Entry 7T6T (electron microscopy, 3.20 A resolution); this record covers chains A and R of the 5 polymer chains in the assembly.

Chain A:
Protein: Guanine nucleotide-binding protein G(i) subunit alpha-1
Organism: Homo sapiens
Reference sequence: P63096 (GNAI1_HUMAN); residues 2-354 here = UniProt positions 2-354
Chain sequence (353 residues; row label = number of the first residue in the row):
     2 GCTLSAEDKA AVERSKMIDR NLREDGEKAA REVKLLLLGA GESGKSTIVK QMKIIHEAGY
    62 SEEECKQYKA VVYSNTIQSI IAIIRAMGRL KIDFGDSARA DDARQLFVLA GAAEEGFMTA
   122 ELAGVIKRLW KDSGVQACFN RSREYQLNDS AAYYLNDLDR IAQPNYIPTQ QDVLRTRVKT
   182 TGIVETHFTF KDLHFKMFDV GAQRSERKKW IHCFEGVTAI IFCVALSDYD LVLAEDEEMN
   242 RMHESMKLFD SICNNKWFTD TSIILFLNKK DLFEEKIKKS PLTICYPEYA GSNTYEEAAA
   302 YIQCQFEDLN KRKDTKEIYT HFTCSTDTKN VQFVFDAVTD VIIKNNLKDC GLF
Disordered / not traced: 2-4, 56-181, 234-240
Differences from the reference sequence: conflict Ala203 (Gly in P63096), Ser326 (Ala in P63096)
Curated features (UniProtKB/Swiss-Prot):
  - region: Lys35 to Thr48 (G1 motif), Asp173 to Thr181 (G2 motif), Phe196 to Gly202, Gln204, Arg205 (G3 motif), Ile265 to Asp272 (G4 motif), Thr324, Cys325, Thr327 to Thr329 (G5 motif)
  - binding site (GTP): Glu43 to Thr48, Ser151, Leu175 to Thr181, Asp200 to Gly202, Gln204, Asn269 to Asp272
  - binding site (Mg(2+)): Ser47, Thr181
  - modified residue: Arg178 (ADP-ribosylarginine), Gln204 (Deamidated glutamine), Cys351 (ADP-ribosylcysteine)
  - lipidation: Gly2 (N-myristoyl glycine), Cys3 (S-palmitoyl cysteine)
  - natural variant: Gly40 (G40C: In NEDHISB; G40R: In NEDHISB), Gly45 (G45D: In NEDHISB), Thr48 (T48I: In NEDHISB; T48K: In NEDHISB), Gln52 (Q52P: In NEDHISB), Ser75 (deletion: In NEDHISB; uncertain significance), Gln172 (deletion: In NEDHISB), Asp173 (D173V: In NEDHISB), Glu186 to Phe189 (deletion: In NEDHISB; uncertain significance), Cys224 (C224Y: In NEDHISB), Lys270 (K270N: In NEDHISB; K270R: In NEDHISB), Asp272 (D272G: In NEDHISB), Val332 (V332E: In NEDHISB; uncertain significance)
  - mutagenesis: Gly42 (G42R: Abolishes switch to an activated conformation and dissociation from beta and gamma subunits upon GTP binding. Abolishes interaction with RGS family members), Glu116 (E116L: Enhances interaction (inactive GDP-bound) with RGS14), Gln147 (Q147L: Enhances interaction (inactive GDP-bound) with RGS14), Glu245 (E245L: Enhances interaction (inactive GDP-bound) with RGS14)

Chain R:
Protein: fMet-Leu-Phe receptor
Organism: Homo sapiens
Reference sequence: P21462 (FPR1_HUMAN); residues 1-333 here = UniProt positions 1-333
Chain sequence (354 residues; row label = number of the first residue in the row; numbers below 1 keep their minus sign (Asp-20 is residue -20)):
   -20 DYKDDDDVDG SAENLYFQGA SMETNSSLPT NISGGTPAVS AGYLFLDIIT YLVFAVTFVL
    40 GVLGNGLVIW VAGFRMTHTV TTISYLNLAV ADFCFTSTLP FFMVRKAMGG HWPFGWFLCK
   100 FVFTIVDINL FGSVFLIALI ALDRCVCVLH PVWTQNHRTV SLAKKVIIGP WVMALLLTLP
   160 VIIRVTTVPG KTGTVACTFN FSPWTNDPKE RINVAVAMLT VRGIIRFIIG FSAPMSIVAV
   220 SYGLIATKIH KQGLIKSSRP LRVLSFVAAA FFLCWSPYQV VALIATVRIR ELLQGMYKEI
   280 GIAVDVTSAL AFFNSCLNPM LYVFMGQDFR ERLIHALPAS LERALTEDST QTSD
Disordered / not traced: -20 to 20, 317-333
Differences from the reference sequence: expression tag (-20 to 0)
Curated features (UniProtKB/Swiss-Prot):
  - modified residue: Ser328 (Phosphoserine), Thr329 (Phosphothreonine), Thr331 (Phosphothreonine), Ser332 (Phosphoserine)
  - glycosylation (N-linked (GlcNAc...) asparagine): Asn4, Asn10
Cystine bridges: Cys98-Cys176
From the paper describing this entry:
  - contacts within the chain: Tyr64-Arg123 (hydrogen bond), Arg123-Tyr221 (hydrogen bond)
  - binding site for Synthetic peptide: Phe81, Val105, Asp106, Leu109, Phe110, Val113, Arg201, Arg205, Trp254, Tyr257, Phe291
  - mutagenesis - R84D, F102H, D106A, R201A, R205A, Y257F: decreased signaling in response to fMLF
  - specificity-determining residues: Arg84, Phe102, Tyr257

Interface between chain A and chain R:
Pairs across the interface (39; chain A residue first):
  Glu28(A) - Ser140(R)  hydrogen bond
  Ala31(A) - Gln134(R)  hydrogen bond (backbone-side chain)
  Arg32(A) - Gln134(R)  hydrogen bond (backbone-side chain)
  Arg32(A) - Asn135(R)  hydrogen bond (side chain-backbone)
  Glu33(A) - Gln134(R)
  Val34(A) - Gln134(R)
  Lys192(A) - Val131(R)
  Asp193(A) - Val131(R)
  Asp193(A) - Asn135(R)  hydrogen bond (backbone-side chain)
  Leu194(A) - Gln134(R)
  Leu194(A) - Asn135(R)
  Asp315(A) - Lys235(R)
  Phe336(A) - Val131(R)  hydrophobic
  Ile343(A) - Pro130(R)
  Ile344(A) - Val127(R)
  Ile344(A) - Pro130(R)  hydrophobic
  Ile344(A) - Lys227(R)
  Ile344(A) - Leu233(R)  hydrophobic
  Lys345(A) - Leu233(R)
  Asn347(A) - Cys126(R)  hydrogen bond (side chain-backbone)
  Asn347(A) - Thr133(R)
  Leu348(A) - Val127(R)  hydrophobic
  Leu348(A) - Leu233(R)  hydrophobic
  Leu348(A) - Ile234(R)  hydrophobic
  Asp350(A) - Thr60(R)  hydrogen bond
  Asp350(A) - Arg137(R)  salt bridge
  Cys351(A) - Tyr64(R)  hydrogen bond (backbone-side chain)
  Cys351(A) - Arg123(R)  hydrogen bond (backbone-side chain)
  Cys351(A) - Cys126(R)  hydrophobic
  Gly352(A) - Arg238(R)  hydrogen bond (backbone-side chain)
  Leu353(A) - Arg123(R)
  Leu353(A) - Ile224(R)  hydrophobic
  Leu353(A) - Arg238(R)  hydrogen bond (backbone-side chain)
  Leu353(A) - Pro239(R)
  Leu353(A) - Val242(R)  hydrophobic
  Leu353(A) - Leu243(R)  hydrophobic
  Phe354(A) - Lys235(R)
  Phe354(A) - Arg238(R)
  Phe354(A) - Pro239(R)  hydrophobic
Interface residues without a listed pair, chain A (22 interface residues in all): Thr340, Lys349
Interface residues without a listed pair, chain R (27 interface residues in all): Thr58, His136, Thr138, Ile228, Met304, Asp307
The authors on this interface:
  - residue pairs: Ile344(A)-Leu233(R) (hydrophobic contact), Arg123(R)-Cys351(A) (hydrogen bond)
  - interface residues, chain A: Leu194(A), Phe336(A), Ile343(A), Ile344(A), Leu348(A), Leu353(A), Phe354(A)
  - interface residues, chain R: Pro130(R), Val131(R), Gln134(R), Asn135(R), Thr138(R), Leu233(R)

In short:
Chain A and chain R form an interface of 22 and 27 residues respectively, with 11 hydrogen bonds and 1 salt
bridge. Polar pairs include Asp350(A)-Arg137(R), Glu28(A)-Ser140(R) and Ala31(A)-Gln134(R). The paper
describes a hydrophobic contact between Ile344(A) and Leu233(R); a hydrogen bond between Arg123(R) and
Cys351(A). From the paper: a binding site for Synthetic peptide at Phe81(R), Val105(R) and Asp106(R) among
others; R84D, F102H and D106A of chain R, among others, reduce signaling in response to fMLF; 6 substitutions
were tested in all.
Chain A is Guanine nucleotide-binding protein G(i) subunit alpha-1 and chain R is fMet-Leu-Phe receptor, both
from Homo sapiens; the structure, Structure of the human FPR1-Gi complex with fMLFII, was determined by
electron microscopy (same publication as 7T6S, 7T6U and 7T6V).
